7BHE - chains A and B; structure by X-ray diffraction, 2.30 A resolution.

== Chain A ==
Name: DARPin_D5
Source organism: synthetic construct
Notes: antibody fragment or engineered binder
Amino-acid sequence (138 residues; each row starts with the number of its first residue; numbers below 1 keep their minus sign (Met-1 is residue -1)):
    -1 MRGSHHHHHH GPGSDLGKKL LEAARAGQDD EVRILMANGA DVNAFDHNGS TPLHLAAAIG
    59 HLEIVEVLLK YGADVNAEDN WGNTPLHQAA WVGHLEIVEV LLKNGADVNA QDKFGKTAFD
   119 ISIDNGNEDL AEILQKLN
Disordered / not traced: -1 to 10
What the authors report for this chain:
  - specificity-determining residues: Trp89 (proposed by the authors, not directly observed)

== Chain B ==
Name: Receptor tyrosine-protein kinase erbB-3
Source organism: Homo sapiens
Notes: EC 2.7.10.1
UniProtKB: P21860 (ERBB3_HUMAN); residues 481-624 here correspond to UniProt positions 500-643 (UniProt number = residue number + 19)
Amino-acid sequence (150 residues; row label = number of the first residue in the row):
   475 HHHHHHCDPL CSSGGCWGPG PGQCLSCRNY SRGGVCVTHC NFLNGEPREF AHEAECFSCH
   535 PECQPMEGTA TCNGSGSDTC AQCAHFRDGP HCVSSCPHGV LGAKGPIYKY PDVQNECRPC
   595 HENCTQGCKG PELQDCLGQT LVLIGKTHLT
Disordered / not traced: 475-480, 612-624
Sequence notes: expression tag (475-480)
Cystine bridges: Cys481-Cys490, Cys485-Cys498, Cys501-Cys510, Cys514-Cys530, Cys533-Cys546, Cys537-Cys554, Cys557-Cys566, Cys570-Cys591, Cys594-Cys602, Cys598-Cys610
Swiss-Prot annotation at these positions:
  - glycosylation (N-linked (GlcNAc...) asparagine): Asn503, Asn547, Asn597
What the authors report for this chain:
  - specificity-determining residues: Val574, Leu575 (proposed by the authors, not directly observed)

== Interface between chain A and chain B ==
Pairs across the interface - 32 pairs, chain A then chain B:
  Asp13(A) with Ser532(B), hydrogen bond
  Lys16(A) with Ser532(B); His534(B); Pro535(B); Ser549(B), hydrogen bond (side chain-backbone)
  Lys17(A) with Pro535(B)
  Glu20(A) with Glu536(B); Val567(B); Ser568(B), hydrogen bond (backbone-side chain)
  Arg23(A) with Ser568(B); Ser569(B); His572(B)
  Ala24(A) with Ser568(B); Ser569(B)
  His45(A) with His565(B)
  Ser48(A) with Val574(B)
  Leu53(A) with Val574(B), hydrophobic
  Ala56(A) with His572(B); Val574(B), hydrophobic
  Ile57(A) with His572(B)
  Trp79(A) with Leu575(B); Gly576(B); Ala577(B)
  Asn81(A) with Leu575(B)
  Gln86(A) with Gly573(B), hydrogen bond (side chain-backbone); Val574(B); Leu575(B), hydrogen bond (side chain-backbone)
  Trp89(A) with Leu575(B); Pro580(B)
  Val90(A) with Gly573(B); Tyr582(B)
  Lys111(A) with Ala577(B), hydrogen bond (side chain-backbone)
Also at the interface, not in a pair above, chain A (19 interface residues in all): Asp77, His85
Also at the interface, not in a pair above, chain B (19 interface residues in all): Cys533, Gly579
Interface features reported in the paper:
  - specific contacts: Asp13(A)-Ser532(B), Lys16(A)-Ser549(B), Glu20(A)-Ser568(B), Ser48(A)-Val574(B), Leu53(A)-Val574(B), Ala56(A)-Val574(B), Trp79(A)-Gly576(B) (hydrophobic contact), Gln86(A)-Gly573(B) (hydrogen bond), Gln86(A)-Leu575(B) (hydrogen bond), Trp89(A)-Leu575(B) (hydrophobic contact), Lys111(A)-Ala577(B), His572(B)-Ala56(A), Leu575(B)-Trp79(A) (hydrophobic contact)
  - epitope / paratope residues, chain A: Asp13(A), Lys16(A), Glu20(A), Ser48(A), Leu53(A), Ala56(A), Trp79(A), Gln86(A), Trp89(A), Lys111(A)
  - epitope / paratope residues, chain B: Ser532(B), Ser568(B), Pro571(B), His572(B), Gly573(B), Val574(B), Leu575(B), Gly576(B)

== Summary ==
The chain A/chain B interface involves 19 residues from each chain, with 6 hydrogen bonds. Polar contacts
include Asp13(A)-Ser532(B), Lys16(A)-Ser549(B) and Glu20(A)-Ser568(B). The paper describes contacts between
Asp13(A) and Ser532(B), Lys16(A) and Ser549(B) and Glu20(A) and Ser568(B) among others; hydrophobic contacts
between Trp79(A) and Gly576(B), Trp89(A) and Leu575(B) and Leu575(B) and Trp79(A); hydrogen bonds between
Gln86(A) and Gly573(B) and Gln86(A) and Leu575(B). The paper reports epitope/paratope residues Asp13(A),
Lys16(A) and Ser532(B) among others; specificity determinants Trp89(A) and Val574(B) among others.
Here chain A is DARPin_D5 (synthetic construct) and chain B is Receptor tyrosine-protein kinase erbB-3 (Homo
sapiens). Entry 7BHE (DARPin_D5/Her3 domain 4 complex, monoclinic crystals) was determined by X-ray
diffraction (same publication as 7BHF).
